Entry 5WRE (X-ray diffraction, 1.95 A resolution); this record covers chains C and D of the 6 polymer chains in the assembly.

# Chain C (and D)
Molecule: Core protein
Organism: Hepatitis B virus
Notes: chain D of this document is another copy of the same molecule, construct and numbering; everything in this record applies to it too
Reference sequence: L7R9I1 (L7R9I1_HBV); numbering as in UniProt (aligned over 1-149)
Amino-acid sequence (155 residues; numbered 1 to 155; the number before each row is that of its first residue):
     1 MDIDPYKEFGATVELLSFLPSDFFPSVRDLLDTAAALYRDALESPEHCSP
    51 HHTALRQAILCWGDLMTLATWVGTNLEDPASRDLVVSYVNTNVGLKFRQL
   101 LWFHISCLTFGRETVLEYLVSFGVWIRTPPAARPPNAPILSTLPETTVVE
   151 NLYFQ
Unresolved in the structure: 143-155 (chain D: 145-149)
Sequence notes: engineered mutation Ala132 (Tyr in L7R9I1); expression tag (150-155)
Residues lining bound ligands:
  - 7TL ((2S)-1-[[(4R)-4-(2-chloranyl-4-fluoranyl-phenyl)-5-methoxycarbonyl-2-(1,3-thiazol-2-yl)-1,4-dihydropyrimidin-6-yl]methyl]-4,4-bis(fluoranyl)pyrrolidine-2-carboxylic acid), molecule 1: Phe23, Pro25, Asp29, Leu30, Thr33, Leu37, Trp102, Ile105, Ser106, Thr109, Phe110, Tyr118, Phe122, Ile139, Leu140, Ser141
  - 7TL, molecule 2: Val124, Trp125, Arg127, Thr128, Ala132, Arg133, Pro134
Reported in the primary citation:
  - binding site for 7TL: Phe23, Pro25, Asp29, Leu30, Thr33, Leu37, Trp102, Ile105, Ser106, Thr109, Phe110, Tyr118, Phe122, Val124, Trp125, Arg127, Thr128, Arg133, Pro134, Ile139, Leu140, Ser141
  - conformationally variable residues (loop rearrangement): Pro130, Ala131

# Chain C / chain D interface
Pairs across the interface - 63 pairs, chain C then chain D:
  Met1(C) with Leu31(D); Ala35(D), hydrophobic; Arg39(D); Leu42(D), hydrophobic; Glu43(D); Ile59(D), hydrophobic
  Asp2(C) with Glu43(D), hydrogen bond (backbone-side chain)
  Ile3(C) with Ile59(D), hydrophobic; Leu60(D)
  Pro5(C) with Leu60(D)
  Lys7(C) with Glu43(D), hydrogen bond (side chain-backbone); Ser44(D); Pro45(D)
  Glu8(C) with Pro45(D); His47(D), salt bridge; Thr53(D), hydrogen bond; Arg56(D), salt bridge; Gln57(D)
  Phe9(C) with His47(D)
  Ala35(C) with Met1(D), hydrophobic
  Arg39(C) with Met1(D)
  Glu43(C) with Met1(D); Asp2(D), hydrogen bond (side chain-backbone); Lys7(D), hydrogen bond (backbone-side chain)
  Pro45(C) with Lys7(D); Glu8(D)
  His47(C) with Glu8(D), salt bridge; Phe9(D); Pro50(D); Tyr153(D)
  Pro50(C) with His47(D); Thr53(D); Gln155(D)
  Thr53(C) with Glu8(D), hydrogen bond; Pro50(D); Thr53(D)
  Arg56(C) with Ile3(D); Glu8(D), salt bridge
  Gln57(C) with Glu8(D); Gln57(D)
  Ile59(C) with Met1(D), hydrophobic; Ile3(D), hydrophobic
  Leu60(C) with Ile3(D); Pro5(D)
  Cys61(C) with Cys61(D), disulfide
  Asp64(C) with Lys96(D), salt bridge; Phe97(D)
  Leu65(C) with Asp64(D); Leu65(D), hydrophobic; Leu68(D)
  Thr67(C) with Tyr88(D)
  Leu68(C) with Leu65(D), hydrophobic; Leu68(D), hydrophobic; Tyr88(D)
  Trp71(C) with Leu84(D); Tyr88(D), hydrophobic
  Val72(C) with Val72(D), hydrophobic
  Leu84(C) with Trp71(D)
  Tyr88(C) with Thr67(D); Leu68(D), hydrophobic; Trp71(D)
  Lys96(C) with Asp64(D), salt bridge
  Phe97(C) with Asp64(D)
Other interface residues (no listed pair), chain C (38 interface residues in all): Leu31, Ala34, Leu42, Ser44, Glu46, Ala54, Ala69, Val85, Val93
Other interface residues (no listed pair), chain D (40 interface residues in all): Ala34, Glu46, Ala54, Ala69, Val85, Val93
Inter-chain disulfides: Cys61(C)-Cys61(D)

# Overview
Chain C and chain D form an interface of 38 and 40 residues respectively, with 1 disulfide bond, 6 hydrogen
bonds and 6 salt bridges. Among the polar pairs are Glu8(C)-His47(D), Glu8(C)-Arg56(D) and Asp64(C)-Lys96(D).
From the paper: a binding site for 7TL at Phe23(C), Pro25(C) and Asp29(C) among others; conformational
variability at Pro130(C) and Ala131(C).
Chain C and chain D are both Core protein (Hepatitis B virus); the structure, Hepatitis B virus core protein
Y132A mutant in complex with heteroaryldihydropyrimidine (HAP_R01), was determined by X-ray diffraction (same
publication as 5WTW).
